6VOJ - chains A and F of the 26 polymer chains in the assembly; structure by electron microscopy, 4.34 A resolution (low resolution: residue-level contacts below are approximate; hydrogen-bond / salt-bridge calls are withheld).

== Chain A ==
Protein: ATP synthase subunit alpha, chloroplastic
From: Spinacia oleracea
Notes: EC 7.1.2.2
UniProt: P06450 (ATPA_SPIOL); numbering as in UniProt (aligned over 1-507)
Sequence (507 residues; row label = number of the first residue in the row):
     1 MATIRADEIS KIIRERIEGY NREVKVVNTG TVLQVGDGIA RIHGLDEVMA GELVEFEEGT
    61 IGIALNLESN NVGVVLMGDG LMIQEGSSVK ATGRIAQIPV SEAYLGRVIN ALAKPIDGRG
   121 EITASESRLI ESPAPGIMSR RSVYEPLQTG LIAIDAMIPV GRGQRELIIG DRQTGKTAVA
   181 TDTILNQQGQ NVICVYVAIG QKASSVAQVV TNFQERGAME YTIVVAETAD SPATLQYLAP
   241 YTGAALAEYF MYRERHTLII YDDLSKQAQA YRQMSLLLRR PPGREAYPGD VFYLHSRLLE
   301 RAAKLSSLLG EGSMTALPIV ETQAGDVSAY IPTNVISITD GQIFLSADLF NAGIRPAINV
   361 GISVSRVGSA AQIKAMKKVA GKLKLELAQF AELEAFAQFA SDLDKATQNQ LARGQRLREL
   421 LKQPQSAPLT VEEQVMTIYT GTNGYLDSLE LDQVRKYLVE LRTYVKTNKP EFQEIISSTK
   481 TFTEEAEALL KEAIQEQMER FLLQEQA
Unresolved in the structure: 1-6, 505-507
Residues lining bound ligands: ATP (adenosine-5'-triphosphate): Asp171, Arg172, Gln173, Thr174, Gly175, Lys176, Thr177, Ala178, Phe350, Arg355, Pro356, Gln423, Pro424, Gln425
Swiss-Prot annotation at these positions:
  - binding site (ATP): Gly170 to Thr177
  - site: Ser363 (Required for activity)

== Chain F ==
Protein: ATP synthase subunit beta, chloroplastic
From: Spinacia oleracea
Notes: EC 7.1.2.2
UniProt: P00825 (ATPB_SPIOL); residue numbers follow UniProt; this construct covers 1-498
Sequence (498 residues; each row starts with the number of its first residue):
     1 MRINPTTSDP GVSTLEKKNL GRIAQIIGPV LDVAFPPGKM PNIYNALIVK GRDTAGQPMN
    61 VTCEVQQLLG NNRVRAVAMS ATDGLTRGME VIDTGAPLSV PVGGATLGRI FNVLGEPVDN
   121 LGPVDTRTTS PIHRSAPAFT QLDTKLSIFE TGIKVVDLLA PYRRGGKIGL FGGAGVGKTV
   181 LIMELINNIA KAHGGVSVFG GVGERTREGN DLYMEMKESG VINEQNIAES KVALVYGQMN
   241 EPPGARMRVG LTALTMAEYF RDVNEQDVLL FIDNIFRFVQ AGSEVSALLG RMPSAVGYQP
   301 TLSTEMGSLQ ERITSTKEGS ITSIQAVYVP ADDLTDPAPA TTFAHLDATT VLSRGLAAKG
   361 IYPAVDPLDS TSTMLQPRIV GEEHYEIAQR VKETLQRYKE LQDIIAILGL DELSEEDRLT
   421 VARARKIERF LSQPFFVAEV FTGSPGKYVG LAETIRGFQL ILSGELDSLP EQAFYLVGNI
   481 DEATAKAMNL EMESKLKK
Unresolved in the structure: 1-17, 497-498
Residues lining bound ligands: ADP (adenosine-5'-diphosphate): Gly173, Gly175, Val176, Gly177, Lys178, Thr179, Val180, Tyr362, Phe435, Ala438, Phe441, Thr442, Ser444
Swiss-Prot annotation at these positions:
  - binding site (ATP): Gly172 to Thr179

== Chain A / chain F interface ==
Pairs across the interface (78):
  Gly44(A) - Arg87(F)
  Leu45(A) - Arg87(F)
  Asp46(A) - Arg87(F)
  Glu47(A) - Thr86(F)
  Val48(A) - Thr86(F)
  Val48(A) - Arg87(F)
  Met49(A) - Thr82(F)
  Met49(A) - Asp83(F)
  Met49(A) - Gly84(F)
  Met49(A) - Leu85(F)
  Met49(A) - Thr86(F)
  Ala50(A) - Ile26(F)
  Ala50(A) - Asp83(F)
  Asn66(A) - Ile27(F)
  Leu67(A) - Gln25(F)
  Leu67(A) - Ile26(F)
  Leu67(A) - Arg87(F)
  Glu68(A) - Ala24(F)
  Glu68(A) - Gln25(F)
  Glu68(A) - Ile27(F)
  Glu68(A) - Arg87(F)
  Ser69(A) - Ala24(F)
  Ser69(A) - Gln25(F)
  Ser69(A) - Arg87(F)
  Asn71(A) - Arg87(F)
  Val72(A) - Arg87(F)
  Leu129(A) - Thr54(F)
  Ala134(A) - Asn240(F)
  Ile137(A) - Asn210(F)
  Ile137(A) - Gln238(F)
  Met138(A) - Val118(F)
  Met138(A) - Asn120(F)
  Arg140(A) - Thr206(F)
  Arg140(A) - Asn210(F)
  Arg141(A) - Asn210(F)
  Arg165(A) - Arg205(F)
  Arg280(A) - Ile27(F)
  Pro281(A) - Ala287(F)
  Pro281(A) - Gly290(F)
  Gly289(A) - Glu284(F)
  Gly289(A) - Ala287(F)
  Gly289(A) - Leu288(F)
  Asp290(A) - Glu284(F)
  Asp290(A) - Leu288(F)
  Val291(A) - Glu284(F)
  Phe292(A) - Met239(F)
  Phe292(A) - Arg246(F)
  Phe292(A) - Gln280(F)
  Phe292(A) - Glu284(F)
  Tyr293(A) - Glu241(F)
  Tyr293(A) - Pro243(F)
  Tyr293(A) - Arg246(F)
  Tyr293(A) - Ala281(F)
  Tyr293(A) - Glu284(F)
  Ser296(A) - Met239(F)
  Ser296(A) - Asn240(F)
  Arg297(A) - Asn240(F)
  Arg297(A) - Glu241(F)
  Arg297(A) - Pro242(F)
  Glu300(A) - Arg205(F)
  Glu300(A) - Thr206(F)
  Glu300(A) - Asn240(F)
  Ser328(A) - Ala331(F)
  Tyr330(A) - Gln280(F)
  Tyr330(A) - Glu284(F)
  Thr333(A) - Tyr328(F)
  Ile336(A) - Tyr328(F)
  Ser337(A) - Arg205(F)
  Ser337(A) - Met239(F)
  Ser337(A) - Arg277(F)
  Ile338(A) - Arg205(F)
  Ile338(A) - Met239(F)
  Asp340(A) - Arg205(F)
  Asp340(A) - Arg207(F)
  Asp340(A) - Glu208(F)
  Arg366(A) - Ala174(F)
  Arg366(A) - Arg205(F)
  Arg366(A) - Glu208(F)
Other interface residues (no listed pair), chain A (45 interface residues in all): Leu65, Ile95, Ser142, Arg284, Asn334, Thr339, Val367
Other interface residues (no listed pair), chain F (39 interface residues in all): Asp211, Tyr236, Val285, Val296

== Summary ==
The interface between chain A and chain F involves 45 residues on one side and 39 on the other. Chain A binds
ATP. Bound to chain F: ADP. UniProt lists 8 ATP-binding residues on chain A; 8 ATP-binding residues on chain
F.
Chain A is ATP synthase subunit alpha, chloroplastic and chain F is ATP synthase subunit beta, chloroplastic,
both from Spinacia oleracea; the structure, Chloroplast ATP synthase (R3, CF1FO), was determined by electron
microscopy (same publication as 6VM1, 6VM4, 6VMB, 6VMD, 6VMG, 6VOF and 8 further entries).
